PDB entry 7O14 | electron microscopy, 3.80 A resolution | chains B and E of the 5 polymer chains in the assembly

Chain B:
Protein: Probable ABC transporter ATP-binding protein NosF
Source organism: Pseudomonas stutzeri ATCC 14405
UniProt: P19844 (NOSF_PSEST); residue numbers follow UniProt; this construct covers 1-308
Sequence (308 residues; each row starts with the number of its first residue):
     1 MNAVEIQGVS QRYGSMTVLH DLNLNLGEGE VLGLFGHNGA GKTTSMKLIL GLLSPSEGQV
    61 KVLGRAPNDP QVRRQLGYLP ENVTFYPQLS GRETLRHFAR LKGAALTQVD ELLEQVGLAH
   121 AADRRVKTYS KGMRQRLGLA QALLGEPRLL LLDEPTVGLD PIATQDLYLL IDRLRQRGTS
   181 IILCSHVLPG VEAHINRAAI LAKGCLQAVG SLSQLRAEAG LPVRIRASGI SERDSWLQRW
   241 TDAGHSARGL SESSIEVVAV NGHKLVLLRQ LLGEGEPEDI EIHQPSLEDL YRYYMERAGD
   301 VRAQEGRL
Not modelled in the structure: 1

Chain E:
Protein: Probable ABC transporter permease protein NosY
Source organism: Pseudomonas stutzeri ATCC 14405
UniProt: P19845 (NOSY_PSEST); residue numbers follow UniProt; this construct covers 1-276
Sequence (276 residues; numbered 1 to 276; the number before each row is that of its first residue):
     1 MNQVWNIARK ELSDGLRNRW LLAISLLFAV LAVGIAWLGA AASGQLGFTS IPATIASLAS
    61 LATFLMPLIA LLLAYDAIVG EDEGGTLMLL LTYPLGRGQI LLGKFVGHGL ILALAVLIGF
   121 GCAALAIALL VEGVELGMLF WAFGRFMISS TLLGWVFLAF AYVLSGKVNE KSSAAGLALG
   181 VWFLFVLVFD LVLLALLVLS EGKFNPELLP WLLLLNPTDI YRLINLSGFE GSGSAMGVLS
   241 LGADLPVPAA VLWLCLLAWI GVSLLLAYAI FRRRLT
Not modelled in the structure: 1, 43-50, 228-244, 275-276

Interface between chain B and chain E:
Pairs across the interface (38; chain B residue first):
  Lys47(B) - Met88(E)  hydrogen bond
  Leu50(B) - Thr92(E)
  Leu52(B) - Met88(E)  hydrophobic
  Leu52(B) - Leu91(E)  hydrophobic
  Arg73(B) - Thr92(E)
  Arg73(B) - Tyr93(E)
  Arg73(B) - Pro94(E)
  Tyr78(B) - Leu89(E)
  Val83(B) - Gly84(E)
  Val83(B) - Gly85(E)
  Val83(B) - Thr86(E)
  Thr84(B) - Gly84(E)  hydrogen bond (backbone-backbone)
  Thr84(B) - Thr86(E)
  Phe85(B) - Thr86(E)
  Phe85(B) - Leu89(E)  hydrophobic
  Tyr86(B) - Lys10(E)
  Tyr86(B) - Glu81(E)
  Tyr86(B) - Thr86(E)
  Tyr86(B) - Leu90(E)
  Gln88(B) - Asp14(E)
  Gln88(B) - Arg17(E)
  Glu93(B) - Arg17(E)  salt bridge
  His97(B) - Asn6(E)
  His97(B) - Ile7(E)
  His97(B) - Lys10(E)
  Phe98(B) - Leu90(E)  hydrophobic
  Phe98(B) - Tyr93(E)  hydrophobic
  Arg100(B) - Asn6(E)
  Arg100(B) - Arg9(E)
  Leu101(B) - Gln3(E)  hydrogen bond (backbone-side chain)
  Leu101(B) - Leu90(E)  hydrophobic
  Leu101(B) - Tyr93(E)  hydrophobic
  Leu101(B) - Pro94(E)
  Leu101(B) - Leu95(E)  hydrophobic
  Lys102(B) - Tyr93(E)
  Arg125(B) - Arg17(E)
  Gln141(B) - Leu89(E)
  Gln141(B) - Tyr93(E)  hydrogen bond
Interface residues without a listed pair, chain B (24 interface residues in all): Pro70, Arg74, Pro80, Asn82, Leu89, Leu144
Interface residues without a listed pair, chain E (20 interface residues in all): Ser13

Overview:
The interface between chain B and chain E involves 24 residues on one side and 20 on the other, with 4
hydrogen bonds and 1 salt bridge. Polar pairs include Glu93(B)-Arg17(E), Lys47(B)-Met88(E) and
Leu101(B)-Gln3(E).
Here chain B is Probable ABC transporter ATP-binding protein NosF and chain E is Probable ABC transporter
permease protein NosY, both from Pseudomonas stutzeri ATCC 14405. Entry 7O14 (ABC transporter NosDFY,
nucleotide-free in lipid nanodisc, R-domain 1) was determined by electron microscopy, deposited together with
7O0Y, 7O0Z, 7O10, 7O11, 7O12, 7O13 and 10 further entries.
